9BBC - chains D and E of the 8 polymer chains in the assembly; structure by electron microscopy, 3.30 A resolution.

# Chain D
Name: T-cell surface glycoprotein CD3 delta chain
Organism: Homo sapiens
UniProtKB: P04234 (CD3D_HUMAN); residues 1-171 here = UniProt positions 1-171
Amino-acid sequence (171 residues; row label = number of the first residue in the row):
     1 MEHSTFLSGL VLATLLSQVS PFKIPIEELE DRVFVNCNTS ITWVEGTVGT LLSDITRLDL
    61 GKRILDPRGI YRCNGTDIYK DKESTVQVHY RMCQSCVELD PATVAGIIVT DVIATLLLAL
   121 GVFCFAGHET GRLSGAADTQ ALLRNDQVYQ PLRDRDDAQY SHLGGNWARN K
Disordered / not traced: 1-21, 127-171
UniProt features mapped onto this chain:
  - modified residue (Phosphotyrosine): Tyr-149, Tyr-160
  - glycosylation (N-linked (GlcNAc...) asparagine): Asn-38, Asn-74
Disulfides: Cys-37/Cys-73, Cys-93/Cys-96
Glycans and other covalent adducts: N-acetylglucosamine (NAG) linked to Asn-38, Asn-74
What the authors report for this chain:
  - post-translational modification sites: Asn-38, Asn-74
  - conformationally variable residues (order/disorder transition): Asn-38

# Chain E
Name: T-cell surface glycoprotein CD3 epsilon chain
Organism: Homo sapiens
UniProtKB: P07766 (CD3E_HUMAN); residue numbers follow UniProt; this construct covers 1-207
Amino-acid sequence (207 residues; each row starts with the number of its first residue):
     1 MQSGTHWRVL GLCLLSVGVW GQDGNEEMGG ITQTPYKVSI SGTTVILTCP QYPGSEILWQ
    61 HNDKNIGGDE DDKNIGSDED HLSLKEFSEL EQSGYYVCYP RGSKPEDANF YLYLRARVCE
   121 NCMEMDVMSV ATIVIVDICI TGGLLLLVYY WSKNRKAKAK PVTRGAGAGG RQRGQNKERP
   181 PPVPNPDYEP IRKGQRDLYS GLNQRRI
Disordered / not traced: 1-32, 152-207
Disulfides: Cys-49/Cys-98, Cys-119/Cys-122

# How chain D and chain E interact
Contacting residue pairs - 52 pairs, chain D then chain E:
  Phe-22(D) / Ala-108(E)  hydrogen bond (backbone-backbone)
  Phe-22(D) / Asn-109(E)
  Phe-22(D) / Tyr-111(E)
  Ile-24(D) / Tyr-95(E)  hydrogen bond (backbone-side chain)
  Pro-25(D) / Tyr-95(E)
  Ile-26(D) / Tyr-113(E)  hydrophobic
  Glu-28(D) / Tyr-113(E)  hydrogen bond
  Glu-28(D) / Arg-115(E)  salt bridge
  Arg-63(D) / Arg-115(E)
  Thr-85(D) / Asn-109(E)  hydrogen bond (backbone-backbone)
  Thr-85(D) / Phe-110(E)
  Thr-85(D) / Tyr-111(E)  hydrogen bond (backbone-backbone)
  Val-86(D) / Tyr-111(E)
  Gln-87(D) / Pro-35(E)
  Gln-87(D) / Tyr-36(E)  hydrogen bond (side chain-backbone)
  Gln-87(D) / Phe-110(E)
  Gln-87(D) / Tyr-111(E)  hydrogen bond (backbone-backbone)
  Gln-87(D) / Leu-112(E)
  Gln-87(D) / Tyr-113(E)  hydrogen bond (backbone-backbone)
  Val-88(D) / Tyr-113(E)
  His-89(D) / Val-38(E)
  His-89(D) / Tyr-113(E)  hydrogen bond (backbone-backbone)
  His-89(D) / Leu-114(E)
  His-89(D) / Arg-115(E)
  Tyr-90(D) / Tyr-113(E)
  Tyr-90(D) / Arg-115(E)
  Arg-91(D) / Ile-40(E)
  Arg-91(D) / Arg-115(E)
  Arg-91(D) / Ala-116(E)
  Arg-91(D) / Arg-117(E)  hydrogen bond (backbone-backbone)
  Arg-91(D) / Val-118(E)
  Arg-91(D) / Cys-122(E)
  Arg-91(D) / Glu-124(E)  salt bridge
  Met-92(D) / Arg-115(E)  hydrogen bond
  Met-92(D) / Ala-116(E)  hydrophobic
  Met-92(D) / Arg-117(E)
  Met-92(D) / Glu-124(E)
  Cys-93(D) / Arg-117(E)
  Cys-93(D) / Glu-124(E)
  Ser-95(D) / Glu-124(E)  hydrogen bond
  Ser-95(D) / Met-125(E)  hydrogen bond (backbone-backbone)
  Cys-96(D) / Met-123(E)
  Cys-96(D) / Glu-124(E)  hydrogen bond
  Val-97(D) / Asn-121(E)
  Val-97(D) / Cys-122(E)
  Val-97(D) / Met-123(E)
  Val-97(D) / Met-125(E)  hydrophobic
  Leu-99(D) / Asn-121(E)
  Leu-99(D) / Met-123(E)  hydrophobic
  Pro-101(D) / Asn-121(E)
  Val-122(D) / Val-148(E)  hydrophobic
  Ala-126(D) / Trp-151(E)
Other interface residues (no listed pair), chain D (32 interface residues in all): Glu-45, Ile-70, Glu-83, Ser-84, Glu-98, Asp-100, Asp-111, Thr-115, Leu-118, Ala-119
Other interface residues (no listed pair), chain E (28 interface residues in all): Glu-120, Asp-137, Thr-141, Leu-144, Tyr-149

# Summary
The interface between chain D and chain E involves 32 residues on one side and 28 on the other; the contacts
include 14 hydrogen bonds and 2 salt bridges. Polar contacts include Glu-28(D)/Arg-115(E),
Arg-91(D)/Glu-124(E) and Ile-24(D)/Tyr-95(E). From the paper: modification sites Asn-38(D) and Asn-74(D);
conformational variability at Asn-38(D).
Here chain D is T-cell surface glycoprotein CD3 delta chain and chain E is T-cell surface glycoprotein CD3
epsilon chain, both from Homo sapiens. Entry 9BBC (TCR GDN detergent micelle) was determined by electron
microscopy together with 9C3E from the same study.
